Entry 7JG5 (electron microscopy, 3.40 A resolution); this record covers chains a and d of the 20 polymer chains in the assembly.

== Chain a ==
Molecule: ATP synthase subunit a
From: Mycolicibacterium smegmatis
UniProtKB: A0R206 (A0R206_MYCS2); numbering as in UniProt (aligned over 1-252)
Chain sequence (252 residues; each row starts with the number of its first residue):
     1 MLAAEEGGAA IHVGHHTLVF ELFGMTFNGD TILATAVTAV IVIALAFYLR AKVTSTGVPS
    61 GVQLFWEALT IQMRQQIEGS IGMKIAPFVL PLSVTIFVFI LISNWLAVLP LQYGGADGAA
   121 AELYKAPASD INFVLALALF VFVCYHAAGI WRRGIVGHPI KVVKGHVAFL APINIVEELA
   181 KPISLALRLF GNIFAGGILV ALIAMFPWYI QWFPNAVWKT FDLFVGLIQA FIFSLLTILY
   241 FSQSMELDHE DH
Not modelled in the structure: 1-30, 114-122, 247-252

== Chain d ==
Molecule: ATP synthase subunit b-delta
From: Mycolicibacterium smegmatis
UniProtKB: A0R203 (ATPFD_MYCS2); residues 1-445 here = UniProt positions 1-445
Chain sequence (445 residues; each row starts with the number of its first residue):
     1 MSIFIGQLIG FAVIAFIIVK WVVPPVRTLM RNQQEAVRAA LAESAEAAKK LADADAMHAK
    61 ALADAKAESE KVTEEAKQDS ERIAAQLSEQ AGSEAERIKA QGAQQIQLMR QQLIRQLRTG
   121 LGAEAVNKAA EIVRAHVADP QAQSATVDRF LSELEQMAPS SVVIDTAATS RLRAASRQSL
   181 AALVEKFDSV AGGLDADGLT NLADELASVA KLLLSETALN KHLAEPTDDS APKVRLLERL
   241 LSDKVSATTL DLLRTAVSNR WSTESNLIDA VEHTARLALL KRAEIAGEVD EVEEQLFRFG
   301 RVLDAEPRLS ALLSDYTTPA EGRVALLDKA LTGRPGVNQT AAALLSQTVG LLRGERADEA
   361 VIDLAELAVS RRGEVVAHVS AAAELSDAQR TRLTEVLSRI YGRPVSVQLH VDPELLGGLS
   421 ITVGDEVIDG SIASRLAAAQ TGLPD
Not modelled in the structure: 166-171, 256-259, 286-287, 332-336, 445

== Interface between chain a and chain d ==
Residue-residue contacts (27):
  Thr-56(a) / Leu-41(d)
  Val-58(a) / Arg-38(d)
  Pro-59(a) / Gln-34(d)
  Pro-59(a) / Val-37(d)
  Ser-60(a) / Gln-34(d)
  Leu-64(a) / Gln-33(d)
  Val-108(a) / Phe-11(d)
  Leu-109(a) / Phe-11(d)  hydrophobic
  Pro-110(a) / Phe-4(d)
  Pro-110(a) / Gln-7(d)  hydrogen bond (backbone-side chain)
  Pro-110(a) / Phe-11(d)
  Gln-112(a) / Gln-7(d)
  Ala-204(a) / Ile-3(d)
  Trp-208(a) / Ser-2(d)
  Trp-208(a) / Ile-5(d)  hydrophobic
  Trp-208(a) / Gly-6(d)
  Gln-211(a) / Ser-2(d)
  Gln-211(a) / Ile-3(d)  hydrogen bond (side chain-backbone)
  Gln-211(a) / Gly-6(d)
  Gln-211(a) / Gln-7(d)
  Trp-212(a) / Gly-6(d)
  Trp-212(a) / Ile-9(d)  hydrophobic
  Trp-212(a) / Gly-10(d)
  Ala-216(a) / Gly-10(d)
  Ala-216(a) / Val-13(d)  hydrophobic
  Lys-219(a) / Gln-7(d)
  Thr-220(a) / Ile-14(d)
Also at the interface, not in a pair above, chain a (19 interface residues in all): Ser-55, Leu-111, Asn-215
Also at the interface, not in a pair above, chain d (18 interface residues in all): Leu-8, Met-30

== In short ==
19 residues of chain a and 18 residues of chain d are in contact, with 2 hydrogen bonds. Among the polar pairs
are Pro-110(a)/Gln-7(d) and Gln-211(a)/Ile-3(d).
Chain a is ATP synthase subunit a and chain d is ATP synthase subunit b-delta, both from Mycolicibacterium
smegmatis; the structure, Cryo-EM structure of bedaquiline-free Mycobacterium smegmatis ATP synthase
rotational state 1, was determined by electron microscopy (same publication as 7JG6, 7JG7, 7JG8, 7JG9, 7JGA,
7JGB and 7JGC).
